9QK6 - chain A; structure by X-ray diffraction, 1.75 A resolution.

== Chain A ==
Molecule: SlPYL1-NIO
From: Solanum lycopersicum
Reference sequence: A0A3Q7HTY9 (A0A3Q7HTY9_SOLLC); residues 2-232 here correspond to UniProt positions 1-231 (UniProt number = residue number - 1)
Chain sequence (232 residues; numbered 2 to 233; the number before each row is that of its first residue):
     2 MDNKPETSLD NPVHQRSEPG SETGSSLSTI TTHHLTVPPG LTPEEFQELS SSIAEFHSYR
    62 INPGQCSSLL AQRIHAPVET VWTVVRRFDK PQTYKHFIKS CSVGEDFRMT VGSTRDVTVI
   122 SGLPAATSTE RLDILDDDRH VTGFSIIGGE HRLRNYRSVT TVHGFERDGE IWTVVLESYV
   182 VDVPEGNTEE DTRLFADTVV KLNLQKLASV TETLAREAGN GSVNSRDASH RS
Unresolved in the structure: 2-27, 221-233
Construct notes: expression tag (233)
Residues lining bound ligands: A1I70 ((2S)-2-[[(E)-3-(3-methoxy-4-oxidanyl-phenyl)prop-2-enoyl]amino]-3-phenyl-propanoic acid): H97, F98, I99, V118, V120, S122, G123, L124, A127, S129, E131, I147, E151, H152, R153, L154, F196

== In short ==
Ligands of chain A: compound A1I70.
Chain A is SlPYL1-NIO (Solanum lycopersicum); the structure, X-ray crystal structure of
SlPYL1-FeruloylPhenylalanine complex, was determined by X-ray diffraction, deposited together with 9QK3, 9QK4
and 9QK5.
